PDB entry 6TWP | X-ray diffraction, 1.15 A resolution | chain AAA

Chain AAA:
Molecule: Botulinum neurotoxin A5
Organism: Clostridium botulinum
UniProt: C7BEA8 (C7BEA8_CLOBO); residues 871-1296 here = UniProt positions 871-1296
Sequence (433 residues; numbered 864 to 1296; the number before each row is that of its first residue):
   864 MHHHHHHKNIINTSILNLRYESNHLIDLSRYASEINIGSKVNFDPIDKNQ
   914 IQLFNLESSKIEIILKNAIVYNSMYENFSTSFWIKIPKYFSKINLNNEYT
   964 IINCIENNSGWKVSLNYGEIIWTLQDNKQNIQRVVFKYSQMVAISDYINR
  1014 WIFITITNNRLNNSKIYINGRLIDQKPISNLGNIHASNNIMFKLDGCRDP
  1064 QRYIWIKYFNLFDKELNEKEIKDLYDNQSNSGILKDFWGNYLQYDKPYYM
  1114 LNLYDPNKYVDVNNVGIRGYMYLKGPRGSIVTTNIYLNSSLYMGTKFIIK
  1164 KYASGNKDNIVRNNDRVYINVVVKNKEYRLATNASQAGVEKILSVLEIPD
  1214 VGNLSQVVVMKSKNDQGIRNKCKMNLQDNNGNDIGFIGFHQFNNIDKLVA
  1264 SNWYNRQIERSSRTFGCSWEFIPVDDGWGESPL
Unresolved in the structure: 864-871, 1226-1233, 1295-1296
Covalently attached groups: covalent link K1236-C1280
Modified / non-standard residues: K1236 (N-methyl-lysine; MLZ)
Differences from the reference sequence: initiating methionine (864); expression tag (865-870)
From the paper describing this entry:
  - conformationally variable residues (loop rearrangement): K1260 to C1280
  - contacts within the chain: K1236-C1280
  - specificity-determining residues: Q1064 (proposed by the authors, not directly observed)

Summary:
The paper reports the specificity determinant Q1064; conformational variability at K1260.
Chain AAA is Botulinum neurotoxin A5 (Clostridium botulinum); the structure, Binding domain of BoNT/A5, was
determined by X-ray diffraction together with 6TWO from the same study.
